3TS5 - chains B and C of the 3 polymer chains in the assembly; structure by X-ray diffraction, 2.39 A resolution.

# Chain B
Molecule: Myosin regulatory light chain
Organism: Placopecten magellanicus
Reference sequence: Q26069 (Q26069_PLAMG); residues 1-161 here correspond to UniProt positions 2-162 (UniProt number = residue number + 1)
Amino-acid sequence (161 residues; each row starts with the number of its first residue):
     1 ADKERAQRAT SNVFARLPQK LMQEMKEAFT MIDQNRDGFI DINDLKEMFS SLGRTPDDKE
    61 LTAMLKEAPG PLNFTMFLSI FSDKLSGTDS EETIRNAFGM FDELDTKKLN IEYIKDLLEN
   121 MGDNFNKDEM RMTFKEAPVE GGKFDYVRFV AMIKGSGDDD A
Disordered / not traced: 1-14, 157-161
Bound ions: Mg2+: Asp-33, Phe-39, Asp-44

# Chain C
Molecule: Myosin essential light chain
Organism: Placopecten magellanicus
Reference sequence: Q26066 (Q26066_PLAMG); residues 1-156 here correspond to UniProt positions 2-157 (UniProt number = residue number + 1)
Amino-acid sequence (156 residues; numbered 1 to 156; the number before each row is that of its first residue):
     1 PKLSQDEIDD LKEVFELFDF WDGRDGAVDA FKIGDVCRCL GINPRNEDVF AVGGTHKMGE
    61 KSLPFEEFLP AYEGLMDCEQ GTYADYMEAF KTFDREGQGF ISGAELRHVL SGLGERLSDE
   121 EVDEIINLTD LQEDLEGNVK YEEFVKKVMT GPYPDK
Disordered / not traced: 1, 154-156
Bound ions: Ca2+: Asp-19, Asp-22, Gly-23, Asp-25, Ala-27

# Chain B / chain C interface
Residue-residue contacts (10):
  Phe-101(B) with Trp-21(C), hydrophobic
  Leu-117(B) with Trp-21(C), hydrophobic
  Asn-120(B) with Asp-22(C); Gly-23(C)
  Met-121(B) with Trp-21(C)
  Gly-122(B) with Phe-20(C), hydrogen bond (backbone-backbone); Gly-23(C); Arg-24(C), hydrogen bond (backbone-backbone)
  Asp-123(B) with Arg-24(C), salt bridge
  Asn-124(B) with Gly-23(C)

# Overview
7 residues of chain B and 5 residues of chain C are in contact, with 2 hydrogen bonds and 1 salt bridge. Among
the polar pairs are Asp-123(B)/Arg-24(C), Gly-122(B)/Phe-20(C) and Gly-122(B)/Arg-24(C). The Mg2+ site is
built by Asp-33(B), Phe-39(B) and Asp-44(B).
Chain B is Myosin regulatory light chain and chain C is Myosin essential light chain, both from Placopecten
magellanicus; the structure, Crystal Structure of a Light Chain Domain of Scallop Smooth Muscle Myosin, was
determined by X-ray diffraction (same publication as 3TUY).
